Entry 4ALK (X-ray diffraction, 1.90 A resolution); this record covers chains B and C of the 4 polymer chains in the assembly.

== Chain B (and C) ==
Name: Enoyl-[acyl-carrier-protein] reductase [NADPH]
Source organism: Staphylococcus aureus
Notes: EC 1.3.1.10; chain C of this document is another copy of the same molecule, construct and numbering; everything in this record applies to it too
Reference sequence: Q7A6D8 (Q7A5D8_STAAN); residue numbers follow UniProt; this construct covers 1-256
Sequence (282 residues; row label = number of the first residue in the row; numbers below 1 keep their minus sign (Met-25 is residue -25)):
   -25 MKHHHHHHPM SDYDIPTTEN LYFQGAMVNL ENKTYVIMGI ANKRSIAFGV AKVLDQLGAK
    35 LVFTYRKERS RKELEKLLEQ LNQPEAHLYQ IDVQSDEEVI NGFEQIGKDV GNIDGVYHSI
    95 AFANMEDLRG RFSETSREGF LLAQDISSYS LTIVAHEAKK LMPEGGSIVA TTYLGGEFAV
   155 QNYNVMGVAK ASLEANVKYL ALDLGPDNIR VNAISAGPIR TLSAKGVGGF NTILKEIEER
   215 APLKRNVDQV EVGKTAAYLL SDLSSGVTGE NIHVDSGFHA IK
Unresolved in the structure: -25 to 1
Construct notes: expression tag (-25 to 0); engineered mutation Val2 (Leu in Q7A6D8)
Small-molecule neighbours:
  - 5-ethyl-2-phenoxyphenol (E9P): Ala95, Phe96, Ala97, Leu102, Tyr147, Tyr157, Met160, Lys164, Pro192, Ser197, Ala198, Val201, Phe204, Ile207
  - glutamic acid (GLU): Arg103, Asn156, Ala198, Lys199, Gly200, Val201, Gly202, Gly203, Phe204, Asn205
  - NADP (NAP; NADP nicotinamide-adenine-dinucleotide phosphate): Gly13, Ile14, Ala15, Ser19, Ile20, Ala21, Tyr39, Arg40, Lys41, Ser44, Ile65, Asp66, Val67, Gln68, Ser93, Ile94, Ala95, Phe96, Ile120, Thr145, Thr146, Tyr147, Tyr157, Lys164, Ala190, Gly191, Pro192, Ile193, Thr195, Leu196, Ser197, Ala198, Phe204
What the authors report for this chain:
  - binding site for 5-ethyl-2-phenoxyphenol: Tyr157
  - mutagenesis - R40Q/K41N: increased catalytic activity on NADH
  - mutagenesis - R40Q/K41N/S44L: decreased catalytic activity
  - specificity-determining residues: Ser197 (by similarity / conservation)

== How chain B and chain C interact ==
Residue-residue contacts (77; chain B residue first):
  Val2(B) - Val2(C)
  Val2(B) - Leu237(C)  hydrophobic
  Lys172(B) - Ala254(C)
  Ala175(B) - Pro216(C)
  Leu176(B) - Pro216(C)  hydrophobic
  Leu176(B) - Ile255(C)  hydrophobic
  Gly179(B) - Pro216(C)
  Gly179(B) - Leu217(C)
  Pro180(B) - Pro216(C)
  Pro216(B) - Ala175(C)
  Pro216(B) - Leu176(C)  hydrophobic
  Pro216(B) - Gly179(C)
  Pro216(B) - Pro180(C)
  Pro216(B) - Thr242(C)
  Leu217(B) - Gly179(C)
  Leu217(B) - Ser239(C)
  Leu217(B) - Gly240(C)
  Leu217(B) - Thr242(C)
  Arg219(B) - Ser239(C)  hydrogen bond (side chain-backbone)
  Arg219(B) - Gly240(C)
  Val221(B) - Gly240(C)
  Glu225(B) - Ser239(C)  hydrogen bond
  Glu225(B) - Gly240(C)  hydrogen bond (side chain-backbone)
  Lys228(B) - Asp236(C)  salt bridge
  Lys228(B) - Leu237(C)
  Lys228(B) - Ser239(C)  hydrogen bond
  Thr229(B) - Tyr232(C)  hydrogen bond
  Thr229(B) - Leu237(C)
  Thr229(B) - Val241(C)
  Tyr232(B) - Thr229(C)  hydrogen bond
  Tyr232(B) - Tyr232(C)  hydrophobic
  Tyr232(B) - Ile246(C)
  Asp236(B) - Lys228(C)  salt bridge
  Leu237(B) - Lys228(C)
  Leu237(B) - Thr229(C)
  Leu237(B) - Leu237(C)  hydrophobic
  Ser239(B) - Leu217(C)
  Ser239(B) - Arg219(C)  hydrogen bond (backbone-side chain)
  Ser239(B) - Glu225(C)  hydrogen bond
  Ser239(B) - Lys228(C)  hydrogen bond
  Gly240(B) - Leu217(C)
  Gly240(B) - Arg219(C)
  Gly240(B) - Glu225(C)  hydrogen bond (backbone-side chain)
  Gly240(B) - His247(C)
  Gly240(B) - Val248(C)
  Gly240(B) - Asp249(C)  hydrogen bond (backbone-backbone)
  Gly240(B) - Ser250(C)  hydrogen bond (backbone-backbone)
  Val241(B) - Thr229(C)
  Val241(B) - His247(C)
  Val241(B) - Val248(C)  hydrophobic
  Thr242(B) - Pro216(C)
  Thr242(B) - Leu217(C)
  Thr242(B) - Ser250(C)
  Thr242(B) - Gly251(C)
  Thr242(B) - His253(C)
  Gly243(B) - His253(C)  hydrogen bond (backbone-side chain)
  Gly243(B) - Ala254(C)
  Glu244(B) - Asn245(C)
  Glu244(B) - Ile246(C)
  Glu244(B) - His247(C)  salt bridge
  Glu244(B) - His253(C)
  Asn245(B) - Glu244(C)
  Ile246(B) - Tyr232(C)
  Ile246(B) - Glu244(C)
  Ile246(B) - Ile246(C)  hydrophobic
  His247(B) - Val241(C)
  His247(B) - Glu244(C)  salt bridge
  Val248(B) - Gly240(C)
  Val248(B) - Val241(C)  hydrophobic
  Asp249(B) - Gly240(C)  hydrogen bond (backbone-backbone)
  Ser250(B) - Gly240(C)  hydrogen bond (backbone-backbone)
  Ser250(B) - Thr242(C)
  Gly251(B) - Thr242(C)
  His253(B) - Thr242(C)
  His253(B) - Gly243(C)  hydrogen bond (side chain-backbone)
  His253(B) - Glu244(C)
  Ala254(B) - Gly243(C)
Other interface residues (no listed pair), chain B (35 interface residues in all): Arg184, Arg214, Lys218, Ile255
Other interface residues (no listed pair), chain C (35 interface residues in all): Lys172, Arg184, Arg214, Lys218, Val221

== In short ==
Chain B and chain C each contribute 35 residues to their interface; the contacts include 16 hydrogen bonds and
4 salt bridges. Among the polar pairs are Lys228(B)-Asp236(C), Glu244(B)-His247(C) and Arg219(B)-Ser239(C).
From the paper: a binding site for 5-ethyl-2-phenoxyphenol at Tyr157(B); R40Q/K41N of chain B increase
catalytic activity on NADH.
Chain B and chain C are both Enoyl-[acyl-carrier-protein] reductase [NADPH] (Staphylococcus aureus); the
structure, Crystal structure of S. aureus FabI in complex with NADP and 5-ethyl- 2-phenoxyphenol, was
determined by X-ray diffraction, deposited together with 4ALI, 4ALJ, 4ALL, 4ALM and 4ALN.
